Entry 6SE0 (electron microscopy, 3.80 A resolution); this record covers chains F and I of the 10 polymer chains in the assembly.

# Chain F
Name: Histone H4
From: Homo sapiens
Reference sequence: P62805 (H4_HUMAN); residues 0-102 here correspond to UniProt positions 1-103 (UniProt number = residue number + 1)
Sequence (103 residues; numbered 0 to 102; the number before each row is that of its first residue; numbering starts at 0):
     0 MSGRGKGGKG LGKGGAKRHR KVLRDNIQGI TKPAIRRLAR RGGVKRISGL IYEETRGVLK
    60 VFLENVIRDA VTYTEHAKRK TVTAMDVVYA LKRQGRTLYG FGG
Not modelled in the structure: 0-22
Swiss-Prot annotation at these positions:
  - DNA-binding region: Lys16 to Lys20
  - modified residue: Ser1 (N-acetylserine), Arg3 (Asymmetric dimethylarginine), Lys5 (N6-(2-hydroxyisobutyryl)lysine), Lys8 (N6-(2-hydroxyisobutyryl)lysine), Lys12 (N6-(2-hydroxyisobutyryl)lysine), Lys16 (N6-(2-hydroxyisobutyryl)lysine), Lys20 (N6,N6,N6-trimethyllysine), Lys31 (N6-(2-hydroxyisobutyryl)lysine), Lys44 (N6-(2-hydroxyisobutyryl)lysine), Ser47 (Phosphoserine), Tyr51 (Phosphotyrosine), Lys59 (N6-(2-hydroxyisobutyryl)lysine), Lys77 (N6-(2-hydroxyisobutyryl)lysine), Lys79 (N6-(2-hydroxyisobutyryl)lysine), Thr80 (Phosphothreonine), Tyr88 (Phosphotyrosine), Lys91 (N6-(2-hydroxyisobutyryl)lysine)
  - cross-link (Glycyl lysine isopeptide (Lys-Gly)): Lys12 (interchain with G-Cter in SUMO2), Lys20 (interchain with G-Cter in SUMO2), Lys31 (interchain with G-Cter in SUMO2), Lys59 (interchain with G-Cter in SUMO2), Lys79 (interchain with G-Cter in SUMO2), Lys91 (interchain with G-Cter in SUMO2)

# Chain I
Molecule: 145-nt DNA strand
From: synthetic construct
Sequence (145 nucleotides; each row starts with the number of its first residue; numbers below 1 keep their minus sign (DA-72 is residue -72)):
   -72 ATCAGAATCC CGGTGCCGAG GCCGCTCAAT TGGTCGTAGA CAGCTCTAGC ACCGCTTAAA
   -12 CGCACGTACG CGCTGTCCCC CGCGTTTTAA CCGCCAAGGG GATTACTCCC TAGTCTCCAG
    48 GCACGTGTCA GATATATACA TCGAT

# Interface between chain F and chain I
Pairs across the interface (12; chain F residue first):
  Arg35(F) with DC8(I), salt bridge to the phosphate
  Arg39(F) with DG9(I), salt bridge to the phosphate
  Arg45(F) with DC7(I), hydrogen bond to the sugar; DC8(I), phosphate contact
  Ile46(F) with DC7(I), phosphate contact; DC8(I), hydrogen bond to the phosphate
  Ser47(F) with DC7(I), phosphate contact
  Gly48(F) with DC7(I), hydrogen bond to the phosphate
  Arg78(F) with DG28(I), phosphate contact
  Lys79(F) with DG27(I), phosphate contact; DG28(I), hydrogen bond to the phosphate
  Thr80(F) with DG28(I), hydrogen bond to the phosphate
Interface residues without a listed pair, chain F (10 interface residues in all): Lys44
Interface residues without a listed pair, chain I (6 interface residues in all): DA29

# Overview
Chain F and chain I form an interface of 10 and 6 residues respectively, with 5 hydrogen bonds and 2 salt
bridges. Polar pairs include Arg45(F)-DC7(I), Ile46(F)-DC8(I) and Gly48(F)-DC7(I). Curated annotation
(UniProt) lists a DNA-binding region on chain F.
Chain F is Histone H4 (Homo sapiens) and chain I is a 145-nt DNA strand (synthetic construct); the structure,
Class 1 : CENP-A nucleosome, was determined by electron microscopy, deposited together with 6SE6, 6SEE, 6SEF
and 6SEG.
